8IED - chains D and N of the 6 polymer chains in the assembly; structure by electron microscopy, 3.33 A resolution.

Chain D:
Protein: Guanine nucleotide-binding protein G(I)/G(S)/G(T) subunit beta-1
Organism: Homo sapiens
Reference sequence: P62873 (GBB1_HUMAN); residue numbers follow UniProt; this construct covers 2-340
Amino-acid sequence (358 residues; numbered -17 to 340; the number before each row is that of its first residue; numbers below 1 keep their minus sign (Met-17 is residue -17)):
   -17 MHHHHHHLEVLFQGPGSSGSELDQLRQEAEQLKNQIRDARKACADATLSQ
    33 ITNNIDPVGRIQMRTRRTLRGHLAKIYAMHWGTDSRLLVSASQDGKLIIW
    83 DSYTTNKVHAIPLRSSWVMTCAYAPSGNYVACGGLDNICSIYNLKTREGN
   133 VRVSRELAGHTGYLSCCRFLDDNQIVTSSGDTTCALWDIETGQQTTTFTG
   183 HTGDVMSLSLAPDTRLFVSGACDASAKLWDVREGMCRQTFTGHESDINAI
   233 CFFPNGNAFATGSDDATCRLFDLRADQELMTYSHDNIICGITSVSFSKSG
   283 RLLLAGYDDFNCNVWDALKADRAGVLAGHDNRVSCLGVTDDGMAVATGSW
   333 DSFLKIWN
Not modelled in the structure: -17 to 2
Sequence notes: initiating methionine (-17); expression tag (-16 to 1)
Swiss-Prot annotation at these positions:
  - modified residue: Ser2 (N-acetylserine), His266 (Phosphohistidine)
  - natural variant: Leu30 (L30F: In MRD42; uncertain significance), Arg52 (R52G: In MRD42), Gly64 (G64V: In MRD42), Asp76 (D76E: In MRD42; D76G: In MRD42), Gly77 (G77S: In MRD42), Lys78 (K78R: In MRD42), Ile80 (I80N: In MRD42; I80T: In MRD42), His91 (H91R: In MRD42; uncertain significance), Ala92 (A92T: In MRD42), Pro94 (P94S: In MRD42), Leu95 (L95P: In MRD42), Arg96 (R96L: In MRD42), 5 further natural variant entries in UniProt

Chain N:
Protein: Single-chain variable fragment scFv16
Organism: Mus musculus
Notes: antibody fragment or engineered binder
Amino-acid sequence (259 residues; numbered 1 to 247 plus 16 insertion-coded residues; 4 numbers in that range are skipped by the numbering (no residue carries them; nothing is unmodelled there); the number before each row is that of its first residue; a row labelled like 120A-120P holds insertion residues (120A, then the next letters in order)):
     1 DVQLVESGGGLVQPGGSRKLSCSASGFAFSSFGMHWVRQAPEKGLEWVAY
    51 ISSGSGTIYYADTVKGRFTISRDDPKNTLFLQMTSLTSEDTAMYYCVRSI
   101 YYYGSSPFDFWGQGTTLTVS
120A-120P SGGGGSGGGGSGGGGS
   125 DIVMTQATSSVPVIPGESVSISCRSSKSLLHSNGNTYLYWFLQRPGQSPQ
   175 LLIYRMSNLASGVPDRFSGSGSGTAFTLTISRLEAEDVGVYYCMQHLEYP
   225 LTFGAGTKLELKAAAHHHHHHHH
Not modelled in the structure: 1, 120A-120P, 236-247
Cystine bridges: Cys147-Cys217

How chain D and chain N interact:
Pairs across the interface (13):
  Arg68(D) with Tyr103(N)
  Asp83(D) with Tyr103(N)
  Val90(D) with Tyr102(N), hydrophobic
  His91(D) with Tyr102(N)
  Arg129(D) with Val2(N); Arg98(N); Phe110(N)
  Glu130(D) with Gly26(N); Phe27(N); Ala28(N), hydrogen bond (backbone-backbone); Phe32(N)
  Gly131(D) with Phe32(N); Ile100(N)
Interface residues without a listed pair, chain D (11 interface residues in all): Asp66, Leu69, Leu126, Asn132
Interface residues without a listed pair, chain N (12 interface residues in all): Ser31, Asp109

In short:
Chain D and chain N form an interface of 11 and 12 residues respectively, with 1 hydrogen bond. Its one
hydrogen bond, Glu130(D)-Ala28(N), is backbone to backbone.
Chain D is Guanine nucleotide-binding protein G(I)/G(S)/G(T) subunit beta-1 (Homo sapiens) and chain N is
Single-chain variable fragment scFv16 (Mus musculus); the structure, Cryo-EM structure of GPR156-miniGo-scFv16
complex, was determined by electron microscopy, deposited together with 8IEB, 8IEC, 8IEI, 8IEP and 8IEQ.
